Entry 8FWG (electron microscopy, 3.45 A resolution); this record covers chains h2 and n7 of the 165 polymer chains in the assembly.

[Chain h2 (and n7)]
Molecule: Major capsid protein, gp9
Source organism: Agrobacterium phage Milano
Notes: chain n7 of this document is another copy of the same molecule, construct and numbering; everything in this record applies to it too
UniProt: A0A482MFS6 (A0A482MFS6_9CAUD); numbering as in UniProt (aligned over 1-465)
Sequence (465 residues; row label = number of the first residue in the row):
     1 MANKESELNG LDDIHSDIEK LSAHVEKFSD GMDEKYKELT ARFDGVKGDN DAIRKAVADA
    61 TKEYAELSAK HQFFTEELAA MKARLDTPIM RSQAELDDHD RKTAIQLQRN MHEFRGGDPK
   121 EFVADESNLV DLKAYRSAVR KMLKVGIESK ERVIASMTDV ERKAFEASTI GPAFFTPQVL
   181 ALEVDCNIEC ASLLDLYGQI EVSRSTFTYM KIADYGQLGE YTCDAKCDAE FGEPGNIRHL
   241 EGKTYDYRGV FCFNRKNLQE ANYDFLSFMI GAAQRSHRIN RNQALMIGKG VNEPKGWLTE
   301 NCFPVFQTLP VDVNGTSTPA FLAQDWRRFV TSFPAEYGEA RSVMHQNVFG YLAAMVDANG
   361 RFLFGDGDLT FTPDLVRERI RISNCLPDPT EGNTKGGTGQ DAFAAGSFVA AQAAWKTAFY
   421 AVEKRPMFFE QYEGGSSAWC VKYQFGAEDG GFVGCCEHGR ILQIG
Not modelled in the structure: 1-165, 465
Cystine bridges: C190-C385, C302-C456

[Interface between chain h2 and chain n7]
Contacting residue pairs (24):
  E166(h2) with C252(n7); F253(n7)
  A167(h2) with N257(n7)
  S168(h2) with N257(n7)
  F174(h2) with A261(n7); N262(n7), hydrogen bond (backbone-backbone); F265(n7), hydrophobic
  F175(h2) with N257(n7); E260(n7); A261(n7)
  T176(h2) with N262(n7)
  C252(h2) with E166(n7)
  F253(h2) with E166(n7)
  N257(h2) with A167(n7); S168(n7); F175(n7)
  E260(h2) with F175(n7)
  A261(h2) with F174(n7); F175(n7)
  N262(h2) with F174(n7), hydrogen bond (backbone-backbone); T176(n7)
  F265(h2) with I170(n7), hydrophobic; F174(n7), hydrophobic
  M269(h2) with E166(n7)
Other interface residues (no listed pair), chain h2 (17 interface residues in all): I170, A173, Y263
Other interface residues (no listed pair), chain n7 (18 interface residues in all): A173, N254, Y263, M269

[In short]
Chain h2 and chain n7 form an interface of 17 and 18 residues respectively, with 2 hydrogen bonds. The
hydrogen-bonded pair F174(h2)-N262(n7) is a backbone contact.
Both chains are Major capsid protein, gp9 (Agrobacterium phage Milano). Entry 8FWG (Structure of neck and
portal vertex of Agrobacterium phage Milano, C5 symmetry) was determined by electron microscopy, deposited
together with 8FWE, 8FWM, 8FXP and 8FXR.
